7SU3 - chains A and G of the 7 polymer chains in the assembly; structure by electron microscopy, 3.30 A resolution.

== Chain A ==
Name: DNA-dependent protein kinase catalytic subunit
From: Homo sapiens
Notes: EC 2.7.11.1
Reference sequence: P78527 (PRKDC_HUMAN); residues 1-4128 here = UniProt positions 1-4128
Sequence (4128 residues; each row starts with the number of its first residue):
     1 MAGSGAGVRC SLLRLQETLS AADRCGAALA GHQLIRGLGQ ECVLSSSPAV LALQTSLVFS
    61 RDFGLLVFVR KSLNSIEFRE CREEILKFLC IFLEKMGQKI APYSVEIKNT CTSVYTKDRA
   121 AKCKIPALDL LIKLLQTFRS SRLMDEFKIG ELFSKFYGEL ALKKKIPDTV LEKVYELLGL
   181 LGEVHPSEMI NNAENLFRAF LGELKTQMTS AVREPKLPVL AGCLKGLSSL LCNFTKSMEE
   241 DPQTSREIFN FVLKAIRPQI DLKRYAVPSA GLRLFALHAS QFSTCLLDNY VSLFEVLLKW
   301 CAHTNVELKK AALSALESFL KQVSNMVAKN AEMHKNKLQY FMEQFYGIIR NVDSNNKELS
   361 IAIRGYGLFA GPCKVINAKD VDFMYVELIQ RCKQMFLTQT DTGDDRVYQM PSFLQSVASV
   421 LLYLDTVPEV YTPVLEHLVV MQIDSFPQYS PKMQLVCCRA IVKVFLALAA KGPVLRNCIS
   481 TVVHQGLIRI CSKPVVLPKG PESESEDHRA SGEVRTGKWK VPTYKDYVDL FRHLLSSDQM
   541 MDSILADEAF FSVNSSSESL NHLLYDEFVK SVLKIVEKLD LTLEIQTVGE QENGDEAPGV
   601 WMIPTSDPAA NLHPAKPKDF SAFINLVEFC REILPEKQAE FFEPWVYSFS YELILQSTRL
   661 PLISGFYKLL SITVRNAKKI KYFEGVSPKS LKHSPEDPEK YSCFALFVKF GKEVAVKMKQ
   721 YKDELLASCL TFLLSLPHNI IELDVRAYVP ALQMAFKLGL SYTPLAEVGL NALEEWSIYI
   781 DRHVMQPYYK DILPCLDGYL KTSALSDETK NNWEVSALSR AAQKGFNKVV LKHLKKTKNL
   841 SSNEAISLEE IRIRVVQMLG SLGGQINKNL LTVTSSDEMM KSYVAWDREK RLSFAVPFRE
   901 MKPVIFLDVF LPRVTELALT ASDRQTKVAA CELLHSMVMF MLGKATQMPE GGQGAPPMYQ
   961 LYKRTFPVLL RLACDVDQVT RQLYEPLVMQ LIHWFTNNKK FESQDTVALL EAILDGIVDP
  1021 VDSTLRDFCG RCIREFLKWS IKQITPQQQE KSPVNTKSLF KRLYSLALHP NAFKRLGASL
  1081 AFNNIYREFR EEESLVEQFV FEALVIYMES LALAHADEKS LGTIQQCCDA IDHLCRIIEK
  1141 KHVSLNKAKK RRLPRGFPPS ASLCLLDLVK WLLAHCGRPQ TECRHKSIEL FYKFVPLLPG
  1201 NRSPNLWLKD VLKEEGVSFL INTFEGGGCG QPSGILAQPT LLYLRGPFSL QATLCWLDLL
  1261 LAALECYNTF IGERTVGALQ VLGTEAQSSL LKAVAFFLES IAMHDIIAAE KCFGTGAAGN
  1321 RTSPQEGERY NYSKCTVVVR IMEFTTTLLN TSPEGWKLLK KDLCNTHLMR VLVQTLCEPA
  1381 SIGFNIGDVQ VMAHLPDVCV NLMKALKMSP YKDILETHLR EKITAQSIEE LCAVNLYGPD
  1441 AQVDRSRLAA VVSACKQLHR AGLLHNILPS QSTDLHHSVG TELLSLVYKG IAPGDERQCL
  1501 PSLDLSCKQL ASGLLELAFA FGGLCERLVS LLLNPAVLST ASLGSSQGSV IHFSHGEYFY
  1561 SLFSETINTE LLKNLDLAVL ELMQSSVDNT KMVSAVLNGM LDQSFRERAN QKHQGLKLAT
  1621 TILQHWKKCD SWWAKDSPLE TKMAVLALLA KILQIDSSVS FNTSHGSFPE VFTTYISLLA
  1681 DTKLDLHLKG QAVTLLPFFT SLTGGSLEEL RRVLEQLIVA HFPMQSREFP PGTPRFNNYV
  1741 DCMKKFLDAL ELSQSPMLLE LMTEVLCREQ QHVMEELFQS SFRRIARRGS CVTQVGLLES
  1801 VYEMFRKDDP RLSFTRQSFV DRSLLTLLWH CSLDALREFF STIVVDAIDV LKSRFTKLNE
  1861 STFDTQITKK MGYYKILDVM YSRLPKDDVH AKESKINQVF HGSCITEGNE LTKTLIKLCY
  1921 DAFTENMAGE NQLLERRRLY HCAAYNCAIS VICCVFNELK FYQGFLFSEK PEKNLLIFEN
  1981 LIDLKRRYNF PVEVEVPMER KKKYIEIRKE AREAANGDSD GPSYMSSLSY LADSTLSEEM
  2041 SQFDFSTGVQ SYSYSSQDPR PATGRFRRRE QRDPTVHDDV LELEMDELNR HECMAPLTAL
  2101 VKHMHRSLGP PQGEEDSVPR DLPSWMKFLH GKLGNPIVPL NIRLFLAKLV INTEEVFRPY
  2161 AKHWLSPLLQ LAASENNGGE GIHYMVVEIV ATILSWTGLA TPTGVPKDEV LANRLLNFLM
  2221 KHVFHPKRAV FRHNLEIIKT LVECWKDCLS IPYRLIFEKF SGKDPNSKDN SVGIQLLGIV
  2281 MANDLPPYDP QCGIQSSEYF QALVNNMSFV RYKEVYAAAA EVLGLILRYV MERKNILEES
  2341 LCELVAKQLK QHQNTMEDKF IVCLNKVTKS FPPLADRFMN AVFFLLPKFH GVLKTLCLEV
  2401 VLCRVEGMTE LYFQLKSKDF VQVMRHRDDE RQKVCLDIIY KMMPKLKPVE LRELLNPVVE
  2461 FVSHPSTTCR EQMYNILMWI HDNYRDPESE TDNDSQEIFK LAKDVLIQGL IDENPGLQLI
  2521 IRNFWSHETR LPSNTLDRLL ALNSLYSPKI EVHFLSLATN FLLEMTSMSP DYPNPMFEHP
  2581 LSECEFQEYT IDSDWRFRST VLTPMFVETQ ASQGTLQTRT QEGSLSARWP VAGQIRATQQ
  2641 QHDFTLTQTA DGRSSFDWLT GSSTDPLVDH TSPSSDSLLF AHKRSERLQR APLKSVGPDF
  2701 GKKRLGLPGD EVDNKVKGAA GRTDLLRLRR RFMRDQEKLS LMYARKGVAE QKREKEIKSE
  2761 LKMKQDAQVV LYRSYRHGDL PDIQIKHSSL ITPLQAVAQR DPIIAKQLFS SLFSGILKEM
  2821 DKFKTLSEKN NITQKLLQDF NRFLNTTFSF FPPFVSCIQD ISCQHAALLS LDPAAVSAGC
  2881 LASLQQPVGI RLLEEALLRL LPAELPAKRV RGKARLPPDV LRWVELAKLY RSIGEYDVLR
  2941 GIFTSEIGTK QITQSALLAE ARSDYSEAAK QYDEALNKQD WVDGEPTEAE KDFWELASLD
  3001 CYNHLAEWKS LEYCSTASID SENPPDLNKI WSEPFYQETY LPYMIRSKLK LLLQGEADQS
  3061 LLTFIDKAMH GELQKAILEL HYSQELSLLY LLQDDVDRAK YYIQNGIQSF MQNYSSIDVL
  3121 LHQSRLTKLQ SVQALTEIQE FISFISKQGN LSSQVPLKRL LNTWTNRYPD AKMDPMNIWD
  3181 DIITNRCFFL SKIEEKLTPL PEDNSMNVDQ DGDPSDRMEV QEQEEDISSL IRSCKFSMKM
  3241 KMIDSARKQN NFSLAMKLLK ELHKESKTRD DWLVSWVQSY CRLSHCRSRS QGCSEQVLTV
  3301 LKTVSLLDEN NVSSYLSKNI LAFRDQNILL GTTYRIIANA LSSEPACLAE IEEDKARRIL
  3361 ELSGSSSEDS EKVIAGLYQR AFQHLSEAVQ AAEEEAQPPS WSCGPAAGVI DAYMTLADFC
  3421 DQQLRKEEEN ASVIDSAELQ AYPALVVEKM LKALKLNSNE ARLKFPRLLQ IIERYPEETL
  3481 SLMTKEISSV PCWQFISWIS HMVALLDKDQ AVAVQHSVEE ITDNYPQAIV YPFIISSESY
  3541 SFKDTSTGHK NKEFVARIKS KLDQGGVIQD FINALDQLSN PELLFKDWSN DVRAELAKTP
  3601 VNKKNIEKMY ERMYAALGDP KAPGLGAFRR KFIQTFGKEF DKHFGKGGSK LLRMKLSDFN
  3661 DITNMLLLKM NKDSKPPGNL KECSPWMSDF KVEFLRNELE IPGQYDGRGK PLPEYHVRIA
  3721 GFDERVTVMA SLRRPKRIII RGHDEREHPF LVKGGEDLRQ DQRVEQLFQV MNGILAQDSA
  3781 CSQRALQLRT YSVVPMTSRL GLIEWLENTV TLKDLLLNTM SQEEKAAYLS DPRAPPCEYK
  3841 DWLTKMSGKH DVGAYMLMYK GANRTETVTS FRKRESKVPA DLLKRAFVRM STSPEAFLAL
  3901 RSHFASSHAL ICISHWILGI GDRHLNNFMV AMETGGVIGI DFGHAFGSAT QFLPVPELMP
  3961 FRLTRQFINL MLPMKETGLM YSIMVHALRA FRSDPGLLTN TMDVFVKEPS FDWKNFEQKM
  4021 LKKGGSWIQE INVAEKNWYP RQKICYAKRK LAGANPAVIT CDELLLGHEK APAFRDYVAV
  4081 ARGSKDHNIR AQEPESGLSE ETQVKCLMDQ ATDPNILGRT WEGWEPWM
Disordered / not traced: 1-6, 497-518, 547-557, 587-608, 687-696, 1313-1322, 1495-1497, 1542-1549, 2002-2081, 2109-2118, 2611-2652, 2664-2674, 2683-2718, 2900-2916, 3199-3225, 3395-3405
Curated features (UniProtKB/Swiss-Prot):
  - region: Leu-1503 to Leu-1538 (Interaction with C1D), Glu-2737 to Gln-2765 (May split the end of the DNA molecule, with the two strands separating around the region), Val-3728 to Arg-3734 (G-loop), Gly-3919 to Asn-3927 (Catalytic loop), Gly-3939 to Thr-3964 (Activation loop)
  - site: Asp-2020, Gly-2021 (Cleavage)
  - modified residue: Lys-117 (N6-acetyllysine), Ser-511 (Phosphoserine), Ser-687 (Phosphoserine), Lys-828 (N6-acetyllysine), Ser-841 (Phosphoserine), Ser-893 (Phosphoserine), Ser-1065 (Phosphoserine), Lys-1209 (N6-acetyllysine), Lys-1970 (N6-acetyllysine), Ser-2056 (Phosphoserine), Lys-2259 (N6-acetyllysine), Thr-2535 (Phosphothreonine), Thr-2609 (Phosphothreonine), Ser-2612 (Phosphoserine), Thr-2638 (Phosphothreonine), Thr-2647 (Phosphothreonine), Ser-2789 (Phosphoserine), Ser-3205 (Phosphoserine), Lys-3241 (N6-acetyllysine), Lys-3260 (N6-acetyllysine) and 6 more in UniProt
Ligand contacts: ATP (adenosine-5'-triphosphate): Met-3729, Ser-3731, Arg-3733, Leu-3751, Lys-3753, Tyr-3791, Ile-3803, Glu-3804, Trp-3805, Leu-3806, Thr-3811, Asp-3922, His-3924, Asn-3927, Met-3929, Ile-3940, Asp-3941
Reported in the primary citation:
  - binding site for the 24-nt DNA strand: Tyr-2743, Ala-2744
  - conformationally variable residues (order/disorder transition): Ala-2611 to Gly-2652

== Chain G ==
Molecule: 16-nt DNA strand
Sequence (16 nucleotides; numbered 25 to 40; the number before each row is that of its first residue):
    25 AAGCAGTAGA GCATGC

== Interface between chain A and chain G ==
Residue-residue contacts (22):
  Arg-264(A) / DA34(G)  hydrogen bond to the sugar
  Arg-264(A) / DG35(G)  phosphate contact
  Tyr-265(A) / DG35(G)  hydrogen bond to the phosphate
  Tyr-265(A) / DC36(G)  hydrogen bond to the phosphate
  Asn-305(A) / DG35(G)  sugar contact
  Asn-305(A) / DC36(G)  phosphate contact
  Lys-2227(A) / DC40(G)  base contact
  Arg-2228(A) / DG39(G)  salt bridge to the phosphate
  Ala-2229(A) / DG39(G)  hydrogen bond to the phosphate
  Ala-2229(A) / DC40(G)  base contact
  Arg-2730(A) / DC40(G)  hydrogen bond to the phosphate
  Arg-2731(A) / DC40(G)  base contact
  Phe-2732(A) / DC40(G)  base contact
  Met-2733(A) / DC40(G)  hydrogen bond to the base
  Gln-2736(A) / DT38(G)  base contact
  Gln-2736(A) / DG39(G)  base contact
  Leu-2739(A) / DG39(G)  base contact
  Leu-2739(A) / DC40(G)  base contact
  Ser-2740(A) / DT38(G)  base contact
  Ser-2740(A) / DG39(G)  hydrogen bond to the base
  Tyr-2743(A) / DG39(G)  stacking on the base
  Tyr-2743(A) / DC40(G)  sugar contact
Interface residues without a listed pair, chain A (18 interface residues in all): Lys-87, His-303, Thr-304, Lys-828
Interface residues without a listed pair, chain G (7 interface residues in all): DG33

== Summary ==
18 residues of chain A and 7 residues of chain G are in contact; the contacts include 7 hydrogen bonds, 1 salt
bridge and 1 aromatic stacking contact. Polar pairs include Met-2733(A)/DC40(G), Ser-2740(A)/DG39(G) and
Arg-264(A)/DA34(G). The paper reports a binding site for the 24-nt DNA strand at Tyr-2743(A) and Ala-2744(A);
conformational variability at Ala-2611(A).
Chain A is DNA-dependent protein kinase catalytic subunit (Homo sapiens) and chain G is a 16-nt DNA strand;
the structure, CryoEM structure of DNA-PK complex VII, was determined by electron microscopy, deposited
together with 7SGL and 7SUD.
